Entry 6R94 (electron microscopy, 3.50 A resolution); this record covers chains J and C of the 10 polymer chains in the assembly.

[Chain J]
Molecule: Human alpha-satellite DNA (145-MER) with abasic sites at positions 97-98
Sequence (147 nucleotides; row label = number of the first residue in the row):
     1 ATCAATATCC ACCTGCAGAT TCTACCAAAA GTGTATTTGG AAACTGCTCC ATCAAAAGGC
    61 ATGTTCAGCT GAACCAGCTG AACATGCCTT TTGATGX
    97 GX
    98 AGCAGTTTCC AAATACACTT TTGGTAGAAT CTGCAGGTGG ATATTGAT
Modified positions: 3DR (1',2'-dideoxyribofuranose-5'-phosphate) at position 97; 3DR (1',2'-dideoxyribofuranose-5'-phosphate) at position 98

[Chain C]
Molecule: Histone H2A type 1-B/E
Organism: Homo sapiens
UniProtKB: P04908 (H2A1B_HUMAN); residue numbers follow UniProt; this construct covers 1-130
Sequence (133 residues; numbered -2 to 130; the number before each row is that of its first residue; numbers below 1 keep their minus sign (Gly-2 is residue -2)):
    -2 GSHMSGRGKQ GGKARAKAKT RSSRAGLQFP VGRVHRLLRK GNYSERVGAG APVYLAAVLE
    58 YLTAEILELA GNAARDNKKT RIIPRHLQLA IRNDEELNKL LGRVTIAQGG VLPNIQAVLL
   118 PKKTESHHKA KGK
Not modelled in the structure: -2 to 8, 124-130
Sequence notes: expression tag (-2 to 0)
UniProt features mapped onto this chain:
  - modified residue: Ser2 (N-acetylserine), Arg4 (Citrulline), Lys6 (N6-(2-hydroxyisobutyryl)lysine), Lys10 (N6-(2-hydroxyisobutyryl)lysine), Lys14 (N6-(beta-hydroxybutyryl)lysine), Lys37 (N6-(2-hydroxyisobutyryl)lysine), Lys75 (N6-(2-hydroxyisobutyryl)lysine), Lys76 (N6-(2-hydroxyisobutyryl)lysine), Lys96 (N6-(2-hydroxyisobutyryl)lysine), Gln105 (N5-methylglutamine), Lys119 (N6-(2-hydroxyisobutyryl)lysine), Lys120 (N6-crotonyllysine), Thr121 (Phosphothreonine), Lys126 (N6-crotonyllysine)
  - cross-link (Glycyl lysine isopeptide (Lys-Gly)): Lys14 (interchain with G-Cter in ubiquitin), Lys16 (interchain with G-Cter in ubiquitin), Lys120 (interchain with G-Cter in ubiquitin)
  - mutagenesis: Ser2 (S2A: Blocks the inhibition of transcription by RPS6KA5/MSK1)

[Chain J / chain C interface]
Contacting residue pairs (15):
  DT111(J) with Gly45(C), phosphate contact; Ala46(C), hydrogen bond to the phosphate
  DA112(J) with Arg43(C), phosphate contact; Val44(C), hydrogen bond to the phosphate
  DC113(J) with Arg36(C), salt bridge to the phosphate
  DT116(J) with Arg12(C), base contact
  DT117(J) with Arg12(C), base contact
  DT119(J) with Lys14(C), salt bridge to the phosphate
  DG121(J) with Arg30(C), phosphate contact
  DT122(J) with Arg30(C), salt bridge to the phosphate
  DG130(J) with Thr77(C), hydrogen bond to the phosphate; Arg78(C), sugar contact
  DC131(J) with Thr77(C), hydrogen bond to the phosphate; Arg78(C), hydrogen bond to the phosphate
  DA132(J) with Lys76(C), salt bridge to the phosphate
Also at the interface, not in a pair above, chain C (12 interface residues in all): His32

[Summary]
11 residues of chain J and 12 residues of chain C are in contact, with 5 hydrogen bonds and 4 salt bridges.
Polar contacts include DT111(J)-Ala46(C), DA112(J)-Val44(C) and DG130(J)-Thr77(C). From UniProt: one
mutagenesis site on chain C.
Here chain J is Human alpha-satellite DNA (145-MER) with abasic sites at positions 97-98 and chain C is
Histone H2A type 1-B/E (Homo sapiens). Entry 6R94 (Cryo-EM structure of NCP_THF2(-3)) was determined by
electron microscopy (same publication as 6R8Y, 6R8Z, 6R90, 6R91, 6R92 and 6R93).
